3SDK - chains L and M of the 28 polymer chains in the assembly; structure by X-ray diffraction, 2.70 A resolution.

== Chain L ==
Protein: Proteasome component C5
Source organism: Saccharomyces cerevisiae
Notes: EC 3.4.25.1
Reference sequence: P23724 (PSB1_YEAST); the construct lacks a stretch of the UniProt sequence and is renumbered around it, so the offset changes along the chain: -9 to -1 = UniProt 20-28; 1-70 = UniProt 29-98; 71-106 = UniProt 100-135; 107-144 = UniProt 138-175; 2 more segments
Chain sequence (222 residues; numbered -9 to 194 plus 20 insertion-coded residues; 2 numbers in that range are skipped by the numbering (no residue carries them; nothing is unmodelled there); the number before each row is that of its first residue; a row labelled like 106A-106B holds insertion residues (106A, then the next letters in order); numbers below 1 keep their minus sign (Gln-9 is residue -9)):
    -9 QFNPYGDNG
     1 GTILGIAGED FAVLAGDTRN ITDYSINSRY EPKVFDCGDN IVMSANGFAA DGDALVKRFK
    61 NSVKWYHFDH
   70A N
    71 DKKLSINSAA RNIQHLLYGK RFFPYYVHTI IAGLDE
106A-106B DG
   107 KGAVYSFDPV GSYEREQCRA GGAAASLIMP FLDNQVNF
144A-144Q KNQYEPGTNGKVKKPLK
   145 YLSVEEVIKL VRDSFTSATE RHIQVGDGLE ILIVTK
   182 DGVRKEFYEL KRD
Bound ions: Mg2+ site 1: Ser75, Ser78 (shared with 1 residue of chain D); Mg2+ site 2: Thr163, His166, Val169
Ligand contacts: P3N (N-[(2S)-3-(3-tert-butyl-1,2,4-oxadiazol-5-yl)-1-({(2S)-1-[(4-methylbenzyl)amino]-1-oxo-4-phenylbutan-2-yl}amino)-1-oxopropan-2-yl]-5-methyl-1,2-oxazole-3-carboxamide): His98, Phe113, Asp114, Pro115, Val116

== Chain M ==
Protein: Proteasome component PRE4
Source organism: Saccharomyces cerevisiae
Notes: EC 3.4.25.1
Reference sequence: P30657 (PSB4_YEAST); the construct lacks a stretch of the UniProt sequence and is renumbered around it, so the offset changes along the chain: -8 to -1 = UniProt 34-41; 1-70 = UniProt 42-111; 71-92 = UniProt 117-138; 93-105 = UniProt 141-153; 3 more segments
Chain sequence (233 residues; numbered -8 to 211 plus 17 insertion-coded residues; 4 numbers in that range are skipped by the numbering (no residue carries them; nothing is unmodelled there); the number before each row is that of its first residue; a row labelled like 70A-70E holds insertion residues (70A, then the next letters in order); numbers below 1 keep their minus sign (Thr-8 is residue -8)):
    -8 TQQPIVTG
     1 TSVISMKYDN GVIIAADNLG SYGSLLRFNG VERLIPVGDN TVVGISGDIS DMQHIERLLK
    61 DLVTENAYDN
70A-70E PLADA
    71 EEALEPSYIF EYLATVMYQR RS
92A-92B KM
    93 NPLWNAIIVA GVQ
105A-105B SN
   106 GDQFLRYVNL LGVTYSSPTL ATGFGAHMAN PLLRKV
141A-141G VDRESDI
   144 PKTTVQVAEE AIVNAMRVLY YRDARSSRNF SLAIIDKN
  181A T
   183 GLTFKKNLQV ENMKWDFAKD IKGYGTQKI

== Chain L / chain M interface ==
Contacting residue pairs (41; chain L residue first):
  Gln-9(L) - Thr-8(M)  hydrogen bond
  Phe-8(L) - Arg91(M)
  Phe-8(L) - Pro94(M)  hydrophobic
  Phe-8(L) - Leu115(M)  hydrophobic
  Phe-8(L) - Leu116(M)  hydrophobic
  Asn-7(L) - Leu116(M)
  Pro-6(L) - Arg91(M)  hydrogen bond (backbone-side chain)
  Pro-6(L) - Met92B(M)  hydrophobic
  Pro-6(L) - Leu116(M)
  Tyr-5(L) - Arg91(M)
  Asn-2(L) - Val118(M)
  Asn20(L) - Tyr120(M)
  Ser25(L) - His132(M)
  Ile26(L) - Arg139(M)  hydrogen bond (backbone-side chain)
  Asn27(L) - Tyr120(M)  hydrogen bond
  Asn27(L) - Ser122(M)
  Asn27(L) - Arg139(M)
  Ser28(L) - Ser121(M)  hydrogen bond (side chain-backbone)
  Ser28(L) - Ser122(M)
  Tyr30(L) - Ser121(M)
  Glu31(L) - Arg111(M)  salt bridge
  Glu31(L) - Tyr120(M)
  Glu31(L) - Ser121(M)  hydrogen bond (side chain-backbone)
  Phe48(L) - Arg91(M)
  Phe48(L) - Leu116(M)
  Phe48(L) - Val118(M)  hydrophobic
  Ala50(L) - Tyr88(M)
  Ala50(L) - Leu116(M)
  Ala50(L) - Gly117(M)
  Ala50(L) - Val118(M)
  Asp51(L) - Tyr88(M)  hydrogen bond
  Asp51(L) - Arg91(M)  salt bridge
  Asp53(L) - Thr119(M)
  Ala54(L) - Tyr88(M)
  Lys57(L) - Glu81(M)  salt bridge
  Phe93(L) - Arg91(M)
  Phe93(L) - Ser92(M)
  Tyr95(L) - Tyr88(M)
  Glu190(L) - Arg141C(M)  salt bridge
  Arg193(L) - Asp141B(M)  salt bridge
  Arg193(L) - Arg141C(M)
Other interface residues (no listed pair), chain L (24 interface residues in all): Arg29
Other interface residues (no listed pair), chain M (23 interface residues in all): Trp96, Leu125, Ala131

== In short ==
The interface between chain L and chain M involves 24 residues on one side and 23 on the other, with 7
hydrogen bonds and 5 salt bridges. Polar pairs include Glu31(L)-Arg111(M), Asp51(L)-Arg91(M) and
Lys57(L)-Glu81(M). Bound to chain L: compound P3N.
Here chain L is Proteasome component C5 and chain M is Proteasome component PRE4, both from Saccharomyces
cerevisiae. Entry 3SDK (Structure of yeast 20S open-gate proteasome with Compound 34) was determined by X-ray
diffraction (same publication as 3SDI, 3OEU and 3OEV).
